PDB entry 8V9J | electron microscopy, 3.10 A resolution | chains A and C of the 59 polymer chains in the assembly

Chain A:
Molecule: 23S Ribosomal RNA
Source organism: Mycolicibacterium smegmatis MC2 155
Sequence (3164 nucleotides; row label = number of the first residue in the row; numbers below 1 keep their minus sign (U-2 is residue -2)):
    -2 UUGUAAGUGU UUAAGGGCGC AUGGUGGAUG CCUUGGCACU GGGAGCCGAU GAAGGACGUA
    58 GGAGGCUGCG AUAAGCCUCG GGGAGCUGUC AACCGAGCGU UGAUCCGAGG AUGUCCGAAU
   118 GGGGAAACCC GGCACGAGUG AUGUCGUGUC ACCAGGCGCU GAAUAUAUAG GCGUCUGGGG
   178 GGAACGCGGG GAAGUGAAAC AUCUCAGUAC CCGUAGGAAG AGAAAACAAA AUGUGAUUCC
   238 GUGAGUAGUG GCGAGCGAAA GCGGAGGAUG GCUAAACCGU AUGCAUGUGA UACCGGGUAG
   298 GGGUUGUGUG UGCGGGGUUG UGGGACCUAU CUUUCCGGCU CUACCUGGCU GGAGGGCAGU
   358 GAGAAAAUGU UGUGGUUAGC GGAAAUGGCU UGGGAUGGCC UGCCGUAGAC GGUGAGAGCC
   418 CGGUACGUGA AAACCCGACG UCUGUCUUGA UGGUGUUCCC GAGUAGCAGC GGGCCCGUGG
   478 AAUCUGCUGU GAAUCUGCCG GGACCACCCG GUAAGCCUGA AUACUUCCCA GUGACCGAUA
   538 GCGGAUUAGU ACCGUGAGGG AAUGGUGAAA AGUACCCCGG GAGGGGAGUG AAAGAGUACC
   598 UGAAACCGUG CGCUUACAAU CCGUCAGAGC CCUCGACGUG UCGUGGGGUG AUGGCGUGCC
   658 UUUUGAAGAA UGAGCCUGCG AGUCAGGGAC AUGUCGCGAG GUUAACCCGG GUGGGGUAGC
   718 CGCAGCGAAA GCGAGUCUGA AUAGGGCGUA UCCACACAAG AGUGUGUGGU GUAGUGGUGU
   778 GUUCUGGACC CGAAGCGGAG UGAUCUACCC AUGGCCAGGG UGAAGCGCGG GUAAGACCGC
   838 GUGGAGGCCC GAACCCACUU AGGUUGAAGA CUGAGGGGAU GAGCUGUGGG UAGGGGUGAA
   898 AGGCCAAUCA AACUCCGUGA UAGCUGGUUC UCCCCGAAAU GCAUUUAGGU GCAGCGUCGC
   958 AUGUUUCUUG CCGGAGGUAG AGCUACUGGA UGGCCGAUGG GCCCCACAGG GUUACUGACG
  1018 UCAGCCAAAC UCCGAAUGCC GGUAAGUCCA AGAGUGCGGC AGUGGGACGG CGGGGGAUAA
  1078 GCUCCGUGCG UCGAGAGGGA AACAGCCCAG AUCGCCGGCU AAGGCCCCUA AGCGUGUGCU
  1138 AAGUGGAAAA GGAUGUGCAG UCGCGAAGAC AACCAGGAGG UUGGCUUAGA AGCAGCCACC
  1198 CUUGAAAGAG UGCGUAAUAG CUCACUGGUC AAGUGAUUGU GCGCCGAUAA UGUAGCGGGG
  1258 CUCAAGCACA CCGCCGAAGC CGCGGCAGCC AACGUGUUGG CUGGGUAGGG GAGCGUCCUG
  1318 CAUCCGGUGA AGCCGCCGAG UGAUCGAGUG GUGGAGGGUG UGGGAGUGAG AAUGCAGGCA
  1378 UGAGUAGCGA UUAGGCAAGU GAGAACCUUG CCCGCCGAAA GACCAAGGGU UCCUGGGCCA
  1438 GGCCAGUCCG CCCAGGGUGA GUCGGGACCU AAGGCGAGGC CGACAGGCGU AGUCGAUGGA
  1498 CAACGGGUUG AUAUUCCCGU ACCCGUGUAU GUGCGUCCAU GAUGAAUCAG CGGUACUAAC
  1558 CAUCCAAAAC CACCGUGACC GCACCUUUCG GGGUGUGGCG UUGGUGGGGC UGCAUGGGAC
  1618 CUUCGUUGGU AGUAGUCAAG CGAUGGGGUG ACGCAGGAAG GUAGCCGUAC CGGUCAGUGG
  1678 UAAUACCGGG GUAAGCCUGU AGGGAGUCAG AUAGGUAAAU CCGUCUGGCA UAUAUCCUGA
  1738 GAGGUGAUGC AUAGCCGAGU GAGGCGAAUU CGGUGAUCCU AUGCUGCCGA GAAAAGCCUC
  1798 UAGCGAGGAC AUACACGGCC CGUACCCCAA ACCAACACAG GUGGUCAGGU AGAGAAUACU
  1858 AAGGCGUACG AGUGAACUAU GGUUAAGGAA CUCGGCAAAA UGCCCCCGUA ACUUCGGGAG
  1918 AAGGGGGACC CACAUGGCGU GUAAGCCUUU ACGGCCCAAG CGUGAGUGGG UGGCACAAAC
  1978 CAGUGAGAAG CGACUGUUUA CUAAAAACAC AGGUCCGUGC GAAGUCGCAA GACGAUGUAU
  2038 ACGGACUGAC GCCUGCCCGG UGCUGGAAGG UUAAGAGGAC CCGUUAACUC CCUUUGGGGG
  2098 UGAAGCGGAG AAUUUAAGCC CCAGUAAACG GCGGUGGUAA CUAUAACCAU CCUAAGGUAG
  2158 CGAAAUUCCU UGUCGGGUAA GUUCCGACCU GCACGAAUGG CGUAACGACU UCUCAACUGU
  2218 CUCAACCAUA GACUCGGCGA AAUUGCACUA CGAGUAAAGA UGCUCGUUAC GCGCGGCAGG
  2278 ACGAAAAGAC CCCGGGACCU UCACUACAAC UUGGUAUUGG UGCUCGAUAC GGUUUGUGUA
  2338 GGAUAGGUGG GAGACUGUGA AGCUCACACG CCAGUGUGGG UGGAGUCGUU GUUGAAAUAC
  2398 CACUCUGAUC GUAUUGGGCC UCUAACCUCG GACCGUAUAU CCGGUUCAGG GACAGUGCCU
  2458 GGUGGGUAGU UUAACUGGGG CGGUUGCCUC CUAAAAUGUA ACGGAGGCGC CCAAAGGUUC
  2518 CCUCAACCUG GACGGCAAUC AGGUGUUGAG UGUAAGUGCA CAAGGGAGCU UGACUGCGAG
  2578 ACGGACAUGU CGAGCAGGGA CGAAAGUCGG GACUAGUGAU CCGGCACCUC UGAGUGGAAG
  2638 GGGUGUCGCU CAACGGAUAA AAGGUACCCC GGGGAUAACA GGCUGAUCUU CCCCAAGAGU
  2698 CCAUAUCGAC GGGAUGGUUU GGCACCUCGA UGUCGGCUCG UCGCAUCCUG GGGCUGGAGC
  2758 AGGUCCCAAG GGUUGGGCUG UUCGCCCAUU AAAGCGGCAC GCGAGCUGGG UUUAGAACGU
  2818 CGUGAGACAG UUCGGUCUCU AUCCGCCGCG CGCGUCAGAA GCUUGAGGAA ACCUGUCCCU
  2878 AGUACGAGAG GACCGGGACG GACGAACCUC UGGUAUACCA GUUGUCCCAC CAGGGGCACG
  2938 GCUGGAUAGC CACGUUCGGA CAGGAUAACC GCUGAAAGCA UCUAAGCGGG AAACCUCUUC
  2998 CAAGACCAGG CUUCUCACCC UCUAGGAGGG AUAAGGCCCC CCGCAGACCA CGGGAUUGAU
  3058 AGACCAGACC UGGAAGCCUA GUAAUAGGUG CAGGGAACUG GCACUAACCG GCCGAAAACU
  3118 UACAACACCC CAUAAUCGUU GUAAGAAGAA AACAUUGACG CACC
Disordered / not traced: -2 to 1, 1563-1608, 3121-3161

Chain C:
Protein: 50S ribosomal protein L2
Source organism: Mycolicibacterium smegmatis MC2 155
Reference sequence: A0QSD4 (RL2_MYCS2); residue numbers follow UniProt; this construct covers 1-278
Amino-acid sequence (278 residues; each row starts with the number of its first residue):
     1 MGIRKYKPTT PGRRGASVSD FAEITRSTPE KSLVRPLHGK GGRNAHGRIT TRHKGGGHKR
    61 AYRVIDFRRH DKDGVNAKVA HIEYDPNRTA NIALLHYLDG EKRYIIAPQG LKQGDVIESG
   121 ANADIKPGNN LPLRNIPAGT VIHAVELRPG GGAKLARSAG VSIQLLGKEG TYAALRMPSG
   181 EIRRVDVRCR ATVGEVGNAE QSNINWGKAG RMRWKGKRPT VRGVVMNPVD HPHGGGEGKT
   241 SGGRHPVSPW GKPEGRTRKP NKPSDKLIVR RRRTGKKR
Disordered / not traced: 1, 277-278

Chain A / chain C interface:
Contacting residue pairs - 248 pairs, chain A then chain C:
  C805(A) - Arg43(C)  hydrogen bond to the sugar
  C805(A) - Arg218(C)  phosphate contact
  C806(A) - Lys40(C)  sugar contact
  C806(A) - Gly41(C)  sugar contact
  C806(A) - Arg43(C)  hydrogen bond to the sugar
  C806(A) - Gly55(C)  phosphate contact
  C806(A) - Gly56(C)  phosphate contact
  C806(A) - Arg218(C)  salt bridge to the phosphate
  C807(A) - His38(C)  sugar contact
  C807(A) - Gly39(C)  sugar contact
  C807(A) - Gly55(C)  phosphate contact
  C807(A) - Gly56(C)  hydrogen bond to the phosphate
  A808(A) - His38(C)  phosphate contact
  A808(A) - Gly39(C)  phosphate contact
  U809(A) - Lys59(C)  salt bridge to the phosphate
  A820(A) - Lys7(C)  phosphate contact
  A821(A) - Arg4(C)  hydrogen bond to the sugar
  A821(A) - Lys7(C)  salt bridge to the phosphate
  G843(A) - Thr10(C)  phosphate contact
  G843(A) - Arg13(C)  sugar contact
  G844(A) - Thr10(C)  phosphate contact
  G844(A) - Gly12(C)  phosphate contact
  G844(A) - Arg13(C)  salt bridge to the phosphate
  G844(A) - Lys208(C)  salt bridge to the phosphate
  G844(A) - Ala209(C)  hydrogen bond to the base
  G844(A) - Gly210(C)  hydrogen bond to the base
  A879(A) - Lys208(C)  salt bridge to the phosphate
  A879(A) - Ala209(C)  base contact
  A879(A) - Gly210(C)  sugar contact
  A879(A) - Arg213(C)  hydrogen bond to the base
  A879(A) - Trp214(C)  phosphate contact
  G887(A) - Gly47(C)  sugar contact
  U888(A) - His46(C)  sugar contact
  U888(A) - Gly47(C)  sugar contact
  U888(A) - Arg48(C)  sugar contact
  A889(A) - Arg48(C)  salt bridge to the phosphate
  G890(A) - Arg48(C)  salt bridge to the phosphate
  G892(A) - Arg48(C)  sugar contact
  G893(A) - Arg48(C)  salt bridge to the phosphate
  U894(A) - Arg48(C)  phosphate contact
  U894(A) - Ile49(C)  hydrogen bond to the phosphate
  G895(A) - Ile49(C)  phosphate contact
  G895(A) - Arg218(C)  salt bridge to the phosphate
  G895(A) - Asp230(C)  hydrogen bond to the base
  A896(A) - Arg218(C)  salt bridge to the phosphate
  A896(A) - Pro219(C)  sugar contact
  A896(A) - Val221(C)  sugar contact
  A897(A) - Val221(C)  base contact
  A897(A) - Val225(C)  sugar contact
  A897(A) - Met226(C)  base contact
  A897(A) - Asp230(C)  base contact
  A898(A) - Val225(C)  phosphate contact
  G899(A) - Asn227(C)  sugar contact
  G899(A) - Val229(C)  base contact
  A908(A) - Val229(C)  base contact
  A1469(A) - His38(C)  phosphate contact
  G1645(A) - Ser32(C)  phosphate contact
  U1646(A) - Lys31(C)  salt bridge to the phosphate
  G1647(A) - Lys31(C)  hydrogen bond to the base
  A1648(A) - Lys31(C)  sugar contact
  G1711(A) - Asp99(C)  sugar contact
  G1711(A) - Glu101(C)  sugar contact
  G1720(A) - Asp99(C)  hydrogen bond to the base
  G1720(A) - Gly100(C)  hydrogen bond to the sugar
  G1720(A) - Lys102(C)  phosphate contact
  U1721(A) - His96(C)  phosphate contact
  U1721(A) - Leu98(C)  sugar contact
  U1721(A) - Gly100(C)  sugar contact
  U1721(A) - Lys102(C)  salt bridge to the phosphate
  C1722(A) - Lys78(C)  salt bridge to the phosphate
  C1785(A) - Phe21(C)  phosphate contact
  G1786(A) - His58(C)  base contact
  G1786(A) - Arg211(C)  salt bridge to the phosphate
  G1786(A) - Trp214(C)  stacking on the base
  A1787(A) - Phe21(C)  base contact
  A1787(A) - His58(C)  sugar contact
  A1787(A) - Lys59(C)  sugar contact
  A1787(A) - Arg60(C)  salt bridge to the phosphate
  A1787(A) - Arg63(C)  hydrogen bond to the sugar
  A1787(A) - Tyr84(C)  stacking on the base
  A1787(A) - Pro86(C)  sugar contact
  G1788(A) - His58(C)  base contact
  G1788(A) - Lys59(C)  sugar contact
  G1788(A) - Arg60(C)  sugar contact
  G1788(A) - Ala61(C)  hydrogen bond to the phosphate
  G1788(A) - Arg63(C)  salt bridge to the phosphate
  G1788(A) - Pro86(C)  phosphate contact
  A1789(A) - Pro36(C)  sugar contact
  A1789(A) - Lys59(C)  hydrogen bond to the sugar
  A1790(A) - Pro36(C)  sugar contact
  U1911(A) - Arg14(C)  hydrogen bond to the sugar
  C1912(A) - Pro8(C)  phosphate contact
  G1913(A) - Pro8(C)  base contact
  G1913(A) - Arg14(C)  hydrogen bond to the base
  A1990(A) - Pro11(C)  hydrogen bond to the base
  C1991(A) - Pro11(C)  base contact
  C2005(A) - Arg222(C)  salt bridge to the phosphate
  C2005(A) - Val225(C)  phosphate contact
  A2006(A) - Pro219(C)  phosphate contact
  A2006(A) - Thr220(C)  sugar contact
  A2006(A) - Val221(C)  phosphate contact
  A2006(A) - Arg222(C)  salt bridge to the phosphate
  C2007(A) - Ala209(C)  hydrogen bond to the sugar
  C2007(A) - Pro219(C)  phosphate contact
  C2007(A) - Thr220(C)  hydrogen bond to the phosphate
  A2008(A) - Asn205(C)  hydrogen bond to the sugar
  A2008(A) - Trp206(C)  phosphate contact
  A2008(A) - Gly207(C)  hydrogen bond to the sugar
  A2008(A) - Lys208(C)  sugar contact
  A2008(A) - Met212(C)  sugar contact
  G2009(A) - Ile204(C)  phosphate contact
  G2009(A) - Asn205(C)  sugar contact
  G2009(A) - Trp206(C)  phosphate contact
  G2014(A) - Gly255(C)  sugar contact
  G2014(A) - Arg256(C)  phosphate contact
  G2014(A) - Thr257(C)  hydrogen bond to the sugar
  G2014(A) - Arg272(C)  salt bridge to the phosphate
  G2014(A) - Thr274(C)  phosphate contact
  U2015(A) - Thr257(C)  sugar contact
  U2015(A) - Arg258(C)  hydrogen bond to the phosphate
  U2015(A) - Arg271(C)  salt bridge to the phosphate
  U2015(A) - Arg272(C)  salt bridge to the phosphate
  G2016(A) - Lys154(C)  base contact
  G2016(A) - Leu155(C)  base contact
  G2016(A) - Met177(C)  base contact
  G2016(A) - Pro178(C)  base contact
  G2016(A) - Ser179(C)  hydrogen bond to the base
  G2016(A) - Glu181(C)  hydrogen bond to the sugar
  G2016(A) - Arg183(C)  hydrogen bond to the sugar
  G2016(A) - Arg258(C)  salt bridge to the phosphate
  G2016(A) - Ile268(C)  sugar contact
  C2017(A) - Leu147(C)  sugar contact
  C2017(A) - Lys154(C)  sugar contact
  C2017(A) - Arg183(C)  salt bridge to the phosphate
  C2017(A) - Arg258(C)  salt bridge to the phosphate
  C2017(A) - Lys262(C)  salt bridge to the phosphate
  C2017(A) - Ser264(C)  hydrogen bond to the phosphate
  G2018(A) - Lys154(C)  phosphate contact
  A2020(A) - Thr257(C)  hydrogen bond to the sugar
  A2020(A) - Lys259(C)  salt bridge to the phosphate
  G2021(A) - Thr50(C)  base contact
  G2021(A) - Thr51(C)  hydrogen bond to the base
  U2022(A) - Ile49(C)  sugar contact
  U2022(A) - Thr50(C)  base contact
  U2022(A) - Trp250(C)  sugar contact
  U2022(A) - Lys252(C)  salt bridge to the phosphate
  C2023(A) - Asn44(C)  hydrogen bond to the base
  C2023(A) - His46(C)  hydrogen bond to the sugar
  G2024(A) - His46(C)  sugar contact
  G2028(A) - Asn44(C)  base contact
  A2029(A) - Asn44(C)  sugar contact
  A2029(A) - Ala45(C)  hydrogen bond to the sugar
  C2030(A) - Gly42(C)  sugar contact
  C2030(A) - Arg43(C)  sugar contact
  C2030(A) - Asn44(C)  sugar contact
  C2030(A) - Thr50(C)  hydrogen bond to the base
  C2030(A) - Thr51(C)  hydrogen bond to the base
  G2031(A) - Thr51(C)  hydrogen bond to the sugar
  G2031(A) - Lys54(C)  phosphate contact
  A2032(A) - Lys54(C)  salt bridge to the phosphate
  U2033(A) - Leu37(C)  phosphate contact
  U2033(A) - Tyr62(C)  stacking on the base
  G2034(A) - Tyr62(C)  phosphate contact
  G2034(A) - Asn87(C)  sugar contact
  G2034(A) - Arg88(C)  salt bridge to the phosphate
  G2034(A) - Arg157(C)  salt bridge to the phosphate
  U2035(A) - Arg88(C)  salt bridge to the phosphate
  U2035(A) - Lys154(C)  hydrogen bond to the sugar
  U2035(A) - Leu155(C)  sugar contact
  U2035(A) - Ala156(C)  sugar contact
  U2035(A) - Arg157(C)  salt bridge to the phosphate
  U2035(A) - Ser158(C)  phosphate contact
  A2036(A) - Ala156(C)  hydrogen bond to the phosphate
  A2036(A) - Arg157(C)  hydrogen bond to the phosphate
  A2036(A) - Ser158(C)  hydrogen bond to the phosphate
  A2036(A) - Val161(C)  phosphate contact
  A2036(A) - Pro178(C)  hydrogen bond to the sugar
  A2036(A) - Ser179(C)  hydrogen bond to the sugar
  A2036(A) - Arg272(C)  base contact
  U2037(A) - Ser158(C)  hydrogen bond to the sugar
  U2037(A) - Ala159(C)  hydrogen bond to the sugar
  U2037(A) - Gly160(C)  base contact
  U2037(A) - Val161(C)  phosphate contact
  U2037(A) - Ala199(C)  hydrogen bond to the base
  U2037(A) - Gln201(C)  hydrogen bond to the base
  U2037(A) - Ser202(C)  base contact
  A2038(A) - Thr89(C)  sugar contact
  A2038(A) - Ser158(C)  sugar contact
  G2040(A) - Thr51(C)  phosphate contact
  G2040(A) - Lys54(C)  salt bridge to the phosphate
  G2041(A) - Arg52(C)  salt bridge to the phosphate
  G2041(A) - His53(C)  salt bridge to the phosphate
  G2041(A) - Ser248(C)  sugar contact
  G2041(A) - Pro249(C)  phosphate contact
  G2041(A) - Glu254(C)  base contact
  A2042(A) - Arg52(C)  salt bridge to the phosphate
  A2042(A) - His231(C)  salt bridge to the phosphate
  A2042(A) - His233(C)  hydrogen bond to the phosphate
  A2042(A) - Val247(C)  sugar contact
  A2042(A) - Pro249(C)  phosphate contact
  C2043(A) - Arg222(C)  phosphate contact
  C2043(A) - Gly223(C)  hydrogen bond to the phosphate
  C2043(A) - Val224(C)  hydrogen bond to the phosphate
  C2043(A) - His233(C)  salt bridge to the phosphate
  U2044(A) - Arg222(C)  salt bridge to the phosphate
  G2045(A) - Arg222(C)  hydrogen bond to the base
  U2058(A) - His245(C)  hydrogen bond to the sugar
  G2059(A) - His245(C)  hydrogen bond to the sugar
  C2060(A) - Glu254(C)  sugar contact
  C2060(A) - Gly255(C)  phosphate contact
  U2061(A) - Arg256(C)  phosphate contact
  G2062(A) - Arg256(C)  salt bridge to the phosphate
  A2125(A) - Pro246(C)  sugar contact
  C2126(A) - Ser241(C)  hydrogen bond to the phosphate
  C2126(A) - Arg244(C)  sugar contact
  C2126(A) - His245(C)  base contact
  G2127(A) - Ser241(C)  hydrogen bond to the phosphate
  U2195(A) - Lys239(C)  base contact
  U2195(A) - Thr240(C)  base contact
  U2195(A) - Ser241(C)  base contact
  G2196(A) - Lys239(C)  salt bridge to the phosphate
  C2296(A) - Pro228(C)  sugar contact
  C2296(A) - Val229(C)  phosphate contact
  U2297(A) - Pro228(C)  phosphate contact
  U2298(A) - Arg244(C)  salt bridge to the phosphate
  U2425(A) - Arg148(C)  hydrogen bond to the base
  G2427(A) - Arg148(C)  salt bridge to the phosphate
  G2427(A) - Pro149(C)  sugar contact
  G2427(A) - Gly150(C)  sugar contact
  G2427(A) - Gly151(C)  sugar contact
  G2428(A) - Arg68(C)  hydrogen bond to the phosphate
  G2428(A) - Gly150(C)  sugar contact
  A2429(A) - Arg68(C)  salt bridge to the phosphate
  A2445(A) - Arg148(C)  base contact
  A2445(A) - Arg188(C)  hydrogen bond to the sugar
  G2447(A) - Lys266(C)  phosphate contact
  G2463(A) - Arg244(C)  salt bridge to the phosphate
  A2814(A) - Gly238(C)  phosphate contact
  A2814(A) - Lys239(C)  phosphate contact
  C2815(A) - Gly238(C)  phosphate contact
  C2815(A) - Lys239(C)  hydrogen bond to the phosphate
  U2820(A) - Gly243(C)  sugar contact
  G2821(A) - Gly243(C)  sugar contact
  A2822(A) - Gly235(C)  phosphate contact
  A2822(A) - Gly236(C)  hydrogen bond to the phosphate
  G2823(A) - Gly236(C)  hydrogen bond to the phosphate
  G2823(A) - Glu237(C)  hydrogen bond to the base
  A2824(A) - Glu237(C)  phosphate contact
Other interface residues (no listed pair), chain A (115 interface residues in all): A842, C845, G1470, C1485, G1486, G1650, C2013, C2039, A2046, G2446, G2448, A2451, G2462
Other interface residues (no listed pair), chain C (141 interface residues in all): Tyr6, Thr9, Val18, Ser27, Pro29, Phe67, Tyr97, Tyr172, Asn198, Lys217, Gly234, Gly251, Asn261

Summary:
115 residues of chain A face 141 of chain C across their interface, with 61 hydrogen bonds, 46 salt bridges
and 3 aromatic stacking contacts. Among the polar pairs are G844(A)-Ala209(C), G844(A)-Gly210(C) and
A879(A)-Arg213(C).
Here chain A is 23S Ribosomal RNA and chain C is 50S ribosomal protein L2, both from Mycolicibacterium
smegmatis MC2 155. Entry 8V9J (Cryo-EM structure of the Mycobacterium smegmatis 70S ribosome in complex with
hibernation factor Msmeg1130 (Balon) (Structure ...) was determined by electron microscopy (same publication
as 8V9K and 8V9L).
